PDB entry 2GWW | X-ray diffraction, 2.72 A resolution | chains A and B

== Chain A ==
Molecule: vinculin
From: Homo sapiens
Reference sequence: P18206 (VINC_HUMAN); aligned to UniProt positions 1-258 over residues 1-258 (the alignment contains insertions or deletions, so no single offset holds)
Sequence (266 residues; row label = number of the first residue in the row; numbers below 1 keep their minus sign (Met-7 is residue -7)):
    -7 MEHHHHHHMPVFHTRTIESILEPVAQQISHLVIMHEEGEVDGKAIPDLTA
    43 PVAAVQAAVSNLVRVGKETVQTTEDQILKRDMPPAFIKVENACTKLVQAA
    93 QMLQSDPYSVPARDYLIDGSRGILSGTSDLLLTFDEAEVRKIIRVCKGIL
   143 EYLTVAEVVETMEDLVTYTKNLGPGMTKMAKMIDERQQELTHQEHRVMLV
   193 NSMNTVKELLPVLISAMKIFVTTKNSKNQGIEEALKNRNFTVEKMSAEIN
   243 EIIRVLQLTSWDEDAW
Unresolved in the structure: -7 to -1
Differences from the reference sequence: cloning artifact (-7 to -6); expression tag (-5 to 0)
Swiss-Prot annotation at these positions:
  - modified residue: Ser97 (Phosphoserine), Lys173 (N6-acetyllysine)

== Chain B ==
Molecule: IpaA
From: Shigella flexneri
Sequence (30 residues; each row starts with the number of its first residue):
   602 NNDITAENNNIYKAAKDVTTSLSKVLKNIN
Unresolved in the structure: 602-609

== How chain A and chain B interact ==
Residue-residue contacts - 33 pairs, chain A then chain B:
  Thr8(A) - Tyr613(B)
  Ile12(A) - Tyr613(B)
  Ile12(A) - Ala616(B)
  Ile12(A) - Lys617(B)
  Ile12(A) - Thr620(B)  hydrogen bond (backbone-side chain)
  Leu13(A) - Thr620(B)
  Val16(A) - Thr620(B)
  Val16(A) - Leu623(B)  hydrophobic
  Val16(A) - Ser624(B)
  Gln19(A) - Ser624(B)  hydrogen bond
  Gln19(A) - Leu627(B)
  Ile20(A) - Leu627(B)  hydrophobic
  Leu23(A) - Asn631(B)
  Pro43(A) - Val626(B)  hydrophobic
  Ala46(A) - Ser622(B)
  Val47(A) - Ser622(B)
  Ala50(A) - Asp618(B)
  Ala50(A) - Val619(B)
  Val51(A) - Val619(B)
  Asn53(A) - Ala615(B)
  Leu54(A) - Ala615(B)  hydrophobic
  Val57(A) - Asn611(B)
  Val57(A) - Ile612(B)  hydrophobic
  Thr61(A) - Ile612(B)
  Ser112(A) - Leu623(B)
  Ser112(A) - Leu627(B)
  Ile115(A) - Val619(B)  hydrophobic
  Thr119(A) - Val619(B)
  Leu123(A) - Tyr613(B)  hydrophobic
  Leu123(A) - Ala616(B)  hydrophobic
  Phe126(A) - Asn610(B)
  Phe126(A) - Ile612(B)  hydrophobic
  Phe126(A) - Tyr613(B)
Interface residues without a listed pair, chain A (25 interface residues in all): Pro15, His22, Val44, Leu88
Interface residues without a listed pair, chain B (18 interface residues in all): Lys628, Ile630
Interface features reported in the paper:
  - pairs named by the authors: Leu54(A)-Ala615(B), Phe126(A)-Tyr613(B)

== Overview ==
25 residues of chain A and 18 residues of chain B are in contact, with 2 hydrogen bonds. Polar pairs include
Ile12(A)-Thr620(B) and Gln19(A)-Ser624(B). The paper describes contacts between Leu54(A) and Ala615(B) and
Phe126(A) and Tyr613(B).
Chain A is vinculin (Homo sapiens) and chain B is IpaA (Shigella flexneri); the structure, Human vinculin
(head domain, Vh1, residues 1-258) in complex with Shigella's IpaA vinculin binding site (residues ..., was
determined by X-ray diffraction (same publication as 2HSQ).
